7WKK - chains O and N of the 30 polymer chains in the assembly; structure by electron microscopy, 4.20 A resolution (low resolution: residue-level contacts below are approximate; hydrogen-bond / salt-bridge calls are withheld).

[Chain O]
Molecule: Aaas-prov protein
Source organism: Xenopus laevis
Reference sequence: Q6DCM0 (Q6DCM0_XENLA); residues 1-523 here = UniProt positions 1-523
Amino-acid sequence (523 residues; numbered 1 to 523; the number before each row is that of its first residue):
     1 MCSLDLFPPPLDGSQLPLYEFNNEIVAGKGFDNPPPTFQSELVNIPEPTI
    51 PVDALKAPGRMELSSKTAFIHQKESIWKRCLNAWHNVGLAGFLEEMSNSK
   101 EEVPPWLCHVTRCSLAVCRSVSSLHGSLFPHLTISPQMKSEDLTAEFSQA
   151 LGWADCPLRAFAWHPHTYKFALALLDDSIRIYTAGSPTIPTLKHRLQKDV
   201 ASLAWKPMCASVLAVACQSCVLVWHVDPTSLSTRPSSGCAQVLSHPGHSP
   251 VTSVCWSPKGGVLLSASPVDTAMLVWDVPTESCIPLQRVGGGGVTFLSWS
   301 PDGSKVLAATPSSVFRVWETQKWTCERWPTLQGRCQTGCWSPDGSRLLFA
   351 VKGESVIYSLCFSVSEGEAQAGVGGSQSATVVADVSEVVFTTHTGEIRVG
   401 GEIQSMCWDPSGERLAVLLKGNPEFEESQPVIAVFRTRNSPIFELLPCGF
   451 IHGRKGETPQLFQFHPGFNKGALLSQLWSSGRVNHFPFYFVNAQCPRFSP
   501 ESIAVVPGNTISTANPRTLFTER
Disordered / not traced: 55-140, 227-237, 364-373, 388-399, 422-428, 494-523
What the authors report for this chain:
  - post-translational modification sites: S186, T295, S300 (citing earlier work)

[Chain N]
Molecule: Nucleoporin NDC1
Source organism: Xenopus laevis
Reference sequence: Q6AX31 (NDC1_XENLA); residue numbers follow UniProt; this construct covers 1-660
Amino-acid sequence (660 residues; row label = number of the first residue in the row):
     1 MTMLGERLVLRWRVAASFAWSVILMPVCCALFIVLSRIQILHPIQWLTDS
    51 ISDLTSSYTIFCLLLICAILGLQCTFLMEYYTVVPSIPCSRLALIGNLLL
   101 PHRILHSLAHVAMGVLASWCYAVLSKGKYQLLVVSCTLQSEDEADKPSHC
   151 LNESHLFQLLCGAFFGYSYSLQYFVHNMNYLSFPSIQQYKYLQFRRFLPL
   201 IIKQSVFQSLYFIRSYAILYFCLGNIPRTWIQTALNLHMDRQQPSLDTLR
   251 GFLNLSLFYQIWLSGTFLLATWYMVWILFRIYTTEARIFPVQTSFAEEAE
   301 KCLPFILNSNTLPLVKYLAMQDLVLLSQYSPSRRQEVFSLSQPGGHPHNW
   351 TSISKECLNLMSSLTSRLIAHQEAAANNGRMRVPSSPKQIRKSSSSSGTS
   401 LIEDSAEQTQNLSTIPRIGIPSLLKTASLKSSLDIGSPFATPGVKQMSES
   451 LDPNTPCHGSVQSPQVTRRGAKLWTSDSDVQKNGSEVSPVMHRPVCNGAK
   501 QGILHTWFQHKLVQIKNVLSKRGLIMYLFSKHPEASSQDVFADAQIHIWA
   551 LEALSHLVAASFSEDRMGVVQTSLSSVLAILLTLQEAVEKHFKLPHASSK
   601 PARNPGSLLDSSCKTLRFSLRAALKTAIYRITTTFGEHLHAVPVSSEHKK
   651 KLQQFLDFKE
Disordered / not traced: 133-152, 224-255, 374-532, 600-614, 658-660

[How chain O and chain N interact]
Pairs across the interface - 18 pairs, chain O then chain N:
  K259(O) with T633(N)
  G261(O) with Y629(N)
  V262(O) with T626(N)
  D277(O) with A622(N); K625(N)
  T280(O) with R621(N)
  S282(O) with F618(N); R621(N); A622(N)
  C283(O) with A622(N)
  Q287(O) with S185(N)
  V289(O) with I186(N)
  Q321(O) with H556(N)
  K322(O) with V324(N); S327(N); Q328(N)
  T324(O) with Q328(N); Y329(N)
Other interface residues (no listed pair), chain O (18 interface residues in all): V275, I284, R288, E319, T320, W323
Other interface residues (no listed pair), chain N (16 interface residues in all): E552, S619

[Summary]
18 residues of chain O and 16 residues of chain N are in contact. From the paper: modification sites S186(O),
T295(O) and S300(O).
Chain O is Aaas-prov protein and chain N is Nucleoporin NDC1, both from Xenopus laevis; the structure, Cryo-EM
structure of the IR subunit from X. laevis NPC, was determined by electron microscopy.
